Entry 7SFJ (electron microscopy, 2.74 A resolution); this record covers chains A and C of the 3 polymer chains in the assembly.

[Chain A (and C)]
Name: ChRmine
From: Rhodomonas lens
Notes: chain C of this document is another copy of the same molecule, construct and numbering; everything in this record applies to it too
Amino-acid sequence (318 residues; row label = number of the first residue in the row):
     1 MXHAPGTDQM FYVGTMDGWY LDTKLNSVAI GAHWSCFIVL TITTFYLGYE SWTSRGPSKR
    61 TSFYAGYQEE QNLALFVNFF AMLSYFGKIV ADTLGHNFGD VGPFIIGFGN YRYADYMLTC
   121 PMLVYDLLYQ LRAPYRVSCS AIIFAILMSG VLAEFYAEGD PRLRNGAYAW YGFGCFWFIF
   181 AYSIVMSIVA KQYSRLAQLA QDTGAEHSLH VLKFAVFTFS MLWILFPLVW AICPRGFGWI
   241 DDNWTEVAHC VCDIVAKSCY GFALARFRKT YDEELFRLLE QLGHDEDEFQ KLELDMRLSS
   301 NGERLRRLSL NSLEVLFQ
Disordered / not traced: 1, 286-318
Covalent attachments: retinal (RET) linked to Lys257
Modified / non-standard residues: AYA (N-acetylalanine) at position 2
Small-molecule neighbours: retinal (RET): Tyr113, Tyr116, Cys120, Leu123, Ile146, Leu147, Ser149, Gly150, Tyr171, Gly174, Cys175, Phe178, Trp223, Phe226, Pro227, Trp230, Asp253, Ala256

[Chain A / chain C interface]
Contacting residue pairs (56):
  AYA_2(A) - Met16(C)
  AYA_2(A) - Asp17(C)
  AYA_2(A) - Tyr20(C)
  His3(A) - Asp17(C)  hydrogen bond (backbone-side chain)
  His3(A) - Tyr20(C)
  Pro5(A) - Tyr20(C)
  Phe11(A) - Tyr20(C)
  Val13(A) - Met16(C)
  Val13(A) - Tyr20(C)
  Thr15(A) - Met16(C)
  Phe104(A) - Phe104(C)
  Phe104(A) - Ile105(C)  hydrophobic
  Pro134(A) - Gly66(C)
  Pro134(A) - Tyr67(C)  hydrophobic
  Tyr135(A) - Ser51(C)  hydrogen bond (side chain-backbone)
  Tyr135(A) - Trp52(C)
  Tyr135(A) - Gly66(C)  hydrogen bond (backbone-backbone)
  Tyr135(A) - Glu69(C)
  Tyr135(A) - Asn72(C)
  Arg136(A) - Glu69(C)  hydrogen bond (backbone-side chain)
  Val137(A) - Glu69(C)  hydrogen bond (backbone-side chain)
  Ser138(A) - Glu69(C)  hydrogen bond (backbone-side chain)
  Ser138(A) - Phe76(C)
  Ala141(A) - Phe80(C)
  Ala145(A) - Phe79(C)  hydrophobic
  Ala145(A) - Leu83(C)  hydrophobic
  Met148(A) - Leu83(C)  hydrophobic
  Leu152(A) - Ile105(C)  hydrophobic
  Leu152(A) - Phe108(C)  hydrophobic
  Phe155(A) - Pro103(C)  hydrophobic
  Tyr156(A) - Trp19(C)
  Tyr156(A) - Leu94(C)  hydrophobic
  Tyr156(A) - His96(C)  hydrogen bond
  Gly159(A) - Tyr20(C)
  Asp160(A) - Tyr20(C)
  Arg162(A) - Tyr20(C)  hydrogen bond (side chain-backbone)
  Arg162(A) - Asp22(C)  salt bridge
  Arg162(A) - Gly95(C)
  Leu163(A) - Trp19(C)
  Leu163(A) - Tyr20(C)  hydrophobic
  Leu163(A) - His96(C)
  Gly166(A) - Val90(C)
  Gly166(A) - Leu94(C)
  Trp170(A) - Phe86(C)  hydrophobic
  Trp170(A) - Gly87(C)
  Trp170(A) - Phe108(C)  hydrophobic
  Phe173(A) - Met82(C)  hydrophobic
  Phe173(A) - Leu83(C)  hydrophobic
  Phe173(A) - Phe86(C)  hydrophobic
  Trp177(A) - Phe45(C)  hydrophobic
  Trp177(A) - Phe79(C)
  Trp177(A) - Met82(C)
  Lys191(A) - Phe63(C)
  Gln192(A) - Tyr67(C)
  Arg195(A) - Tyr67(C)
  Asp285(A) - Tyr67(C)  hydrogen bond
Other interface residues (no listed pair), chain A (39 interface residues in all): Ala4, Gly14, Arg132, Phe144, Val151, Asn165, Ala169, Leu282, Gly283
Other interface residues (no listed pair), chain C (35 interface residues in all): Leu21, Ser62, Ala65, Ala91, Phe98, Ile106, Gly107

[In short]
Chain A and chain C form an interface of 39 and 35 residues respectively; the contacts include 9 hydrogen
bonds and 1 salt bridge. Among the polar pairs are Arg162(A)-Asp22(C), His3(A)-Asp17(C) and
Tyr135(A)-Ser51(C). Retinal is covalently linked to Lys257(A).
Chain A and chain C are both ChRmine (Rhodomonas lens); the structure, ChRmine in MSP1E3D1 lipid nanodisc, was
determined by electron microscopy (same publication as 7SFK and 7SHS).
